Entry 3RKH (X-ray diffraction, 1.83 A resolution); this record covers chains A and B.

# Chain A (and B)
Protein: Eight-heme nitrite reductase
Source organism: Thioalkalivibrio nitratireducens
Notes: chain B of this document is another copy of the same molecule, construct and numbering; everything in this record applies to it too
UniProtKB: Q5F2I3 (Q5F2I3_9GAMM); residues 5-523 here correspond to UniProt positions 33-551 (UniProt number = residue number + 28)
Amino-acid sequence (520 residues; each row starts with the number of its first residue):
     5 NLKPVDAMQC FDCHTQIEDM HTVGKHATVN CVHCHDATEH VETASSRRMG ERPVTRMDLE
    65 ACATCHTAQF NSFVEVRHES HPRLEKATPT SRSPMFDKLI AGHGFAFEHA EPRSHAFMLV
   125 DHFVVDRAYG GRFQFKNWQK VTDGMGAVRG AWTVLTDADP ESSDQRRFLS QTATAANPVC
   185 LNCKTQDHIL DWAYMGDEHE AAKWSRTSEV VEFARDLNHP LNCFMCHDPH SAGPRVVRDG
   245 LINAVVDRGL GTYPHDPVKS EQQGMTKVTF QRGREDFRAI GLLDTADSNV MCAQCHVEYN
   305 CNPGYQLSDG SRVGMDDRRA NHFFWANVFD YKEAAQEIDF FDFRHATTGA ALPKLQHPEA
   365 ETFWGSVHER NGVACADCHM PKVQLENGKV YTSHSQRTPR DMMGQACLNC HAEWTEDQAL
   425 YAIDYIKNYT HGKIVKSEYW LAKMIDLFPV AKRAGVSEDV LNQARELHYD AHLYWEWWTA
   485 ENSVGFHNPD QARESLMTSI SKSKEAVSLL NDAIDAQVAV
Differences from the reference sequence: expression tag (524)
Bound ions: heme c Fe (8 sites), coordinated by His18, His30, His39, His44, His70, His119, Lys188, His231, His234, His300, His372, His383, His398, His415, His491; Ca2+: Glu302, Tyr303, Lys358, Gln360
Residues lining bound ligands:
  - heme c (HEC), molecule 1: Val9, Asp10, Gln13, Cys14, Cys17, His18, Cys35, His39, Ala41, His44, Val45, Ala48, Ser49, Ser50, Arg51, Arg52, Met53, Arg56, Pro57, Thr59, Leu194, Gln275, Arg276, Gly277
  - heme c (HEC), molecule 2: Ala11, Cys14, Phe15, His18, Ile21, His25, His30, Val33, Asn34, Cys35, His37, Cys38, His39, Thr59, Arg60, Met61, Ile193, Leu194, Phe228, Pro233, His234, Arg239, Phe274, Gln275, Arg276, Arg282, Ile284
  - heme c (HEC), molecule 3: Lys29, His30, Val33, His37, Ala65, Cys66, Thr68, Cys69, His70, Cys227, Phe228, His231, Pro233, Ala236
  - heme c (HEC), molecule 4: His37, Thr68, Cys69
  - heme c (HEC), molecule 5: Leu63, Cys66, His70, Gln73, Phe74, Phe77, Leu225, Asn226, Cys227, Met229, Cys230, His231, Ala290, Ser292, Met295, Ala380, Met384, Lys386, Tyr395, Thr396, His398
  - heme c (HEC), molecule 6: Arg81, Ser84, Pro116, Arg117, Ser118, His119, Phe121, Met122, Asp125, Cys187, Lys188, Leu225, Met229, Ser292, Met295, Cys296, Gln298, Cys299, His300, Cys379, His383, Met384, Gln400, Arg401, Thr402
  - heme c (HEC), molecule 7: Arg96, Pro116, Asn293, Cys296, His300, Glu363, Ala364, Phe367, His372, Val377, Ala378, Cys379, Cys382, His383, Thr402, Pro403, Arg404, Ile427, Lys431, Asn486, Ser487, Phe490, His491
  - heme c (HEC), molecule 8: His113, Ala114, Glu115, Pro116, Asp125, His126, Val129, Arg131, Ala132, Ala179, Ala180, Asn181, Val183, Cys184, Cys187, Lys188, Arg242, Gln298, Cys299, His300, Val301, Tyr303, Cys305, Phe327, His361, Ala484, Asn486
  - heme c (HEC), molecule 9: Asn141, Trp142, Gln143, Val371, His372, Asn375, Val377, Asp381, Cys382, Pro403, Ala410, Cys411, Cys414, His415, Trp418, Ala423, Ala426, Ile427, Ile430, Phe490, Pro493
  - heme c / nitrite ion: Phe109, His113, Ala114, Glu115, Pro116, Asp125, His126, Val129, Arg131, Ala132, Ala179, Ala180, Asn181, Val183, Cys184, Cys187, Lys188, Arg242, Gln298, Cys299, His300, Val301, Tyr303, Cys305, Phe327, Gln360, His361, Ala484, Asn486
  - nitrite ion (NO2): Phe109, Arg131, Lys188, Tyr303, Gln360, His361

# How chain A and chain B interact
Pairs across the interface - 56 pairs, chain A then chain B:
  Asn5(A) with Val27(B), hydrogen bond (side chain-backbone); Gly28(B); Lys29(B), hydrogen bond
  Leu6(A) with Ala31(B); Thr32(B)
  Lys7(A) with Thr26(B), hydrogen bond (side chain-backbone); Val27(B)
  Pro8(A) with Ala31(B)
  Thr26(A) with Lys7(B), hydrogen bond (backbone-side chain)
  Val27(A) with Asn5(B), hydrogen bond (backbone-side chain); Lys7(B)
  Gly28(A) with Asn5(B)
  Lys29(A) with Asn5(B), hydrogen bond
  Ala31(A) with Leu6(B); Pro8(B)
  Thr32(A) with Leu6(B); Thr32(B); Val36(B); His37(B), hydrogen bond
  Val36(A) with Thr32(B)
  His37(A) with Thr32(B), hydrogen bond
  Ala67(A) with Lys393(B)
  Thr68(A) with Cys69(B)
  Cys69(A) with Thr68(B); Cys69(B)
  Thr71(A) with Lys393(B)
  Phe74(A) with Lys393(B)
  Asn75(A) with Leu389(B); Gly392(B); Lys393(B), hydrogen bond (side chain-backbone)
  Val78(A) with Asn391(B); Gly392(B)
  Val80(A) with Asn391(B)
  His82(A) with Glu390(B), salt bridge
  Thr146(A) with Asn391(B)
  Asp147(A) with Asn391(B)
  Gly148(A) with Asn391(B), hydrogen bond (backbone-side chain)
  Met149(A) with Asn391(B), hydrogen bond (backbone-side chain); Gly392(B); Lys393(B)
  Leu389(A) with Asn75(B)
  Glu390(A) with His82(B)
  Asn391(A) with Val78(B); Val80(B); Thr146(B); Asp147(B); Gly148(B), hydrogen bond (side chain-backbone); Met149(B), hydrogen bond (side chain-backbone)
  Gly392(A) with Asn75(B); Val78(B); Met149(B)
  Lys393(A) with Ala67(B); Thr71(B); Phe74(B); Asn75(B), hydrogen bond (backbone-side chain); Met149(B)
Also at the interface, not in a pair above, chain A (35 interface residues in all): Asn34, His70, Ala72, Glu79, Tyr395
Also at the interface, not in a pair above, chain B (35 interface residues in all): Asn34, His70, Ala72, Glu79, Tyr395

# In short
The chain A/chain B interface involves 35 residues from each chain, with 14 hydrogen bonds and 1 salt bridge.
Polar contacts include His82(A)-Glu390(B), Asn5(A)-Val27(B) and Asn5(A)-Lys29(B). Ligands of chain A: 9 copies
of heme c, nitrite ion and heme c / nitrite ion.
Both chains are Eight-heme nitrite reductase (Thioalkalivibrio nitratireducens). Entry 3RKH (Structure of the
Thioalkalivibrio nitratireducens cytochrome c nitrite reductase in a complex with nitrite (full occupancy))
was determined by X-ray diffraction (same publication as 3UU9, 3SCE, 3LGQ and 3LG1).
